Entry 3J22 (electron microscopy, 6.30 A resolution (low resolution: residue-level contacts below are approximate; hydrogen-bond / salt-bridge calls are withheld)); this record covers chains A and C of the 3 polymer chains in the assembly.

Chain A:
Molecule: capsid protein VP1
From: Human enterovirus 71
UniProtKB: B2ZUN0 (B2ZUN0_9ENTO); residues 73-297 here correspond to UniProt positions 638-862 (UniProt number = residue number + 565)
Chain sequence (225 residues; numbered 73 to 297; the number before each row is that of its first residue):
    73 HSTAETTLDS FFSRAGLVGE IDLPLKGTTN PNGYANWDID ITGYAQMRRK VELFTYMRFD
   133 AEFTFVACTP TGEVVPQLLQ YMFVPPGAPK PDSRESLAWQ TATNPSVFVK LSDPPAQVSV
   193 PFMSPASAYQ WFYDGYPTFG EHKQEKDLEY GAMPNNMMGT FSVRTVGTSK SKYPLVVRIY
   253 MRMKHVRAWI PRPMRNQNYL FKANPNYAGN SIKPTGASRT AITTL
Disordered / not traced: 211-217

Chain C:
Molecule: capsid protein VP3
From: Human enterovirus 71
UniProtKB: B2ZUN0 (B2ZUN0_9ENTO); residues 1-239 here correspond to UniProt positions 324-562 (UniProt number = residue number + 323)
Chain sequence (239 residues; row label = number of the first residue in the row):
     1 GFPTELKPGT NQFLTTDDGV SAPILPNFHP TPCIHIPGEV RNLLELCQVE TILEVNNVPT
    61 NATSLMERLR FPVSAQAGKG ELCAVFRADP GRNGPWQSTL LGQLCGYYTQ WSGSLEVTFM
   121 FTGSFMATGK MLIAYTPPGG PLPKDRATAM LGTHVIWDFG LQSSVTLVIP WISNTHYRAH
   181 ARDGVFDYYT TGLVSIWYQT NYVVPIGAPN TAYIIALAAA QKNFTMKLCK DASDILQTG

Interface between chain A and chain C:
Pairs across the interface - 138 pairs, chain A then chain C:
  Ser-74(A) / Thr-225(C)
  Thr-75(A) / Asn-42(C)
  Thr-75(A) / Leu-44(C)
  Thr-75(A) / Thr-225(C)
  Glu-77(A) / Tyr-108(C)
  Glu-77(A) / Lys-227(C)
  Glu-77(A) / Leu-228(C)
  Glu-77(A) / Cys-229(C)
  Thr-78(A) / Asn-42(C)
  Thr-78(A) / Leu-43(C)
  Thr-78(A) / Leu-44(C)
  Thr-78(A) / Tyr-108(C)
  Thr-78(A) / Met-226(C)
  Thr-79(A) / Arg-41(C)
  Thr-79(A) / Asn-42(C)
  Leu-80(A) / Val-40(C)
  Leu-80(A) / Arg-41(C)
  Phe-83(A) / Leu-43(C)
  Phe-83(A) / Tyr-107(C)
  Phe-83(A) / Tyr-108(C)
  Arg-86(A) / Thr-15(C)
  Arg-86(A) / Cys-229(C)
  Ala-87(A) / Thr-15(C)
  Thr-114(A) / Gln-237(C)
  Tyr-116(A) / Asp-231(C)
  Ala-117(A) / Leu-236(C)
  Ala-117(A) / Gln-237(C)
  Gln-118(A) / Asp-231(C)
  Gln-118(A) / Ala-232(C)
  Gln-118(A) / Ser-233(C)
  Arg-120(A) / Gln-237(C)
  Arg-121(A) / Gln-103(C)
  Arg-121(A) / Tyr-107(C)
  Arg-121(A) / Ser-233(C)
  Lys-122(A) / Tyr-107(C)
  Lys-122(A) / Asp-231(C)
  Leu-125(A) / Leu-43(C)
  Leu-125(A) / Leu-46(C)
  Phe-126(A) / Val-40(C)
  Tyr-128(A) / Ile-36(C)
  Arg-130(A) / Thr-31(C)
  Arg-130(A) / Pro-32(C)
  Arg-130(A) / Cys-33(C)
  Glu-134(A) / Gly-19(C)
  Glu-134(A) / Val-20(C)
  Glu-134(A) / Ser-21(C)
  Thr-136(A) / Phe-13(C)
  Phe-155(A) / Leu-25(C)
  Pro-177(A) / Ile-24(C)
  Pro-177(A) / Leu-25(C)
  Pro-186(A) / Asn-11(C)
  Pro-187(A) / Phe-13(C)
  Gln-189(A) / Val-20(C)
  Gln-189(A) / Ser-21(C)
  Val-190(A) / Ala-22(C)
  Ser-191(A) / Ser-21(C)
  Ser-191(A) / Ala-22(C)
  Ser-191(A) / Pro-23(C)
  Ser-191(A) / Ile-24(C)
  Val-192(A) / Ile-24(C)
  Pro-193(A) / Phe-28(C)
  Phe-194(A) / Phe-28(C)
  Phe-194(A) / Pro-30(C)
  Phe-194(A) / Thr-31(C)
  Met-195(A) / Phe-28(C)
  Ser-196(A) / Thr-31(C)
  Pro-197(A) / Thr-31(C)
  Ala-198(A) / Thr-31(C)
  Ser-199(A) / Pro-32(C)
  Ser-199(A) / Cys-33(C)
  Ser-199(A) / Ile-34(C)
  Tyr-252(A) / Phe-13(C)
  Arg-254(A) / Asp-17(C)
  Arg-254(A) / Asp-18(C)
  Arg-254(A) / Gly-19(C)
  Lys-256(A) / Val-20(C)
  Lys-256(A) / Ser-21(C)
  Arg-259(A) / Glu-39(C)
  Arg-259(A) / Arg-41(C)
  Ala-260(A) / Glu-39(C)
  Ala-260(A) / Val-40(C)
  Trp-261(A) / Ile-36(C)
  Trp-261(A) / Pro-37(C)
  Trp-261(A) / Gly-38(C)
  Trp-261(A) / Glu-39(C)
  Ile-262(A) / Pro-37(C)
  Ile-262(A) / Gly-38(C)
  Pro-263(A) / Val-40(C)
  Pro-263(A) / Leu-46(C)
  Met-266(A) / Leu-100(C)
  Met-266(A) / Tyr-107(C)
  Arg-267(A) / Ile-235(C)
  Asn-268(A) / Ile-235(C)
  Gln-269(A) / Ile-235(C)
  Asn-270(A) / Asp-234(C)
  Asn-270(A) / Ile-235(C)
  Tyr-271(A) / Ile-235(C)
  Tyr-271(A) / Leu-236(C)
  Tyr-271(A) / Thr-238(C)
  Leu-272(A) / Thr-238(C)
  Lys-274(A) / Gln-237(C)
  Lys-274(A) / Thr-238(C)
  Ile-284(A) / Leu-65(C)
  Pro-286(A) / Leu-65(C)
  Pro-286(A) / Arg-68(C)
  Thr-287(A) / Glu-54(C)
  Thr-287(A) / Gln-97(C)
  Thr-287(A) / Gln-103(C)
  Gly-288(A) / Arg-68(C)
  Gly-288(A) / Gln-97(C)
  Ala-289(A) / Asn-57(C)
  Ala-289(A) / Arg-68(C)
  Ala-289(A) / Asn-93(C)
  Ala-289(A) / Gly-94(C)
  Ala-289(A) / Gln-97(C)
  Ser-290(A) / Asn-57(C)
  Ser-290(A) / Thr-60(C)
  Ser-290(A) / Arg-68(C)
  Arg-291(A) / Val-55(C)
  Arg-291(A) / Asn-57(C)
  Arg-291(A) / Val-58(C)
  Arg-291(A) / Val-85(C)
  Arg-291(A) / Phe-86(C)
  Thr-292(A) / Val-58(C)
  Ala-293(A) / Val-58(C)
  Ile-294(A) / Val-55(C)
  Ile-294(A) / Asn-56(C)
  Ile-294(A) / Val-58(C)
  Ile-294(A) / Phe-71(C)
  Ile-294(A) / Cys-83(C)
  Ile-294(A) / Ala-84(C)
  Ile-294(A) / Val-85(C)
  Thr-295(A) / Leu-82(C)
  Thr-295(A) / Cys-83(C)
  Thr-295(A) / Val-85(C)
  Leu-297(A) / Val-85(C)
  Leu-297(A) / Arg-87(C)
  Leu-297(A) / Leu-193(C)
Interface residues without a listed pair, chain A (70 interface residues in all): Val-138, Val-179, Phe-273, Lys-285, Thr-296
Interface residues without a listed pair, chain C (69 interface residues in all): Pro-95, Ser-98, Leu-104, Leu-142, Gly-239

Overview:
Chain A and chain C form an interface of 70 and 69 residues respectively.
Here chain A is capsid protein VP1 and chain C is capsid protein VP3, both from Human enterovirus 71. Entry
3J22 (The Enterovirus 71 A-particle) was determined by electron microscopy, deposited together with 3J23.
